1UI6 - chains A and B; structure by X-ray diffraction, 2.40 A resolution.

== Chain A (and B) ==
Name: A-factor receptor homolog
From: Streptomyces coelicolor
Notes: chain B of this document is another copy of the same molecule, construct and numbering; everything in this record applies to it too
UniProtKB: O66122 (O66122_STRCO); residues 1-215 here = UniProt positions 1-215
Sequence (215 residues; row label = number of the first residue in the row):
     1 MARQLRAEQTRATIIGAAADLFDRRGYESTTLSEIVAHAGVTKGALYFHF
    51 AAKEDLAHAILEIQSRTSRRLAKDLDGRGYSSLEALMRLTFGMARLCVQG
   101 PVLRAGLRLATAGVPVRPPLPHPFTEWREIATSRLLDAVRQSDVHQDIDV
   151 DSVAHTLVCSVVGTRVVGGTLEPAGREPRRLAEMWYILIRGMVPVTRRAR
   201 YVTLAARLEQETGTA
Unresolved in the structure: 1-3, 163-179, 213-215 (chain B: 1-5, 163-175, 213-215)

== Interface between chain A and chain B ==
Residue-residue contacts (32; chain A residue first):
  E28(A) - E28(B)
  T111(A) - T111(B)
  I148(A) - E183(B)
  I148(A) - I187(B)  hydrophobic
  I148(A) - R190(B)
  D149(A) - R179(B)  salt bridge
  D149(A) - E183(B)  hydrogen bond (backbone-side chain)
  D151(A) - R180(B)  salt bridge
  S152(A) - R180(B)  hydrogen bond (side chain-backbone)
  S152(A) - E183(B)
  V153(A) - I187(B)  hydrophobic
  H155(A) - R180(B)  hydrogen bond
  T156(A) - T156(B)
  T156(A) - C159(B)
  T156(A) - S160(B)
  T156(A) - M184(B)
  C159(A) - C159(B)  disulfide
  S160(A) - H155(B)
  S160(A) - C159(B)
  R180(A) - S152(B)
  R180(A) - H155(B)  hydrogen bond
  E183(A) - D149(B)
  E183(A) - S152(B)
  I187(A) - S152(B)
  I187(A) - V153(B)  hydrophobic
  I187(A) - L188(B)  hydrophobic
  R190(A) - H145(B)
  R190(A) - I148(B)
  R190(A) - G191(B)  hydrogen bond (side chain-backbone)
  G191(A) - I187(B)
  G191(A) - R190(B)  hydrogen bond (backbone-side chain)
  M192(A) - I187(B)  hydrophobic
Interface residues without a listed pair, chain A (22 interface residues in all): A112, H145, D147, M184, L188
Interface residues without a listed pair, chain B (22 interface residues in all): A112, D147, V162
Disulfides between the chains: C159(A)-C159(B)

== In short ==
The chain A/chain B interface involves 22 residues from each chain; the contacts include 1 disulfide bond, 6
hydrogen bonds and 2 salt bridges. Polar contacts include D149(A)-R179(B), D151(A)-R180(B) and
D149(A)-E183(B).
Both chains are A-factor receptor homolog (Streptomyces coelicolor). Entry 1UI6 (Crystal structure of
gamma-butyrolactone receptor (ArpA-like protein)) was determined by X-ray diffraction (same publication as
1UI5).
